Entry 1UVK (X-ray diffraction, 2.45 A resolution); this record covers chain A.

Chain A:
Protein: RNA-directed RNA polymerase
From: Pseudomonas phage phi6
Notes: EC 2.7.7.48
Reference sequence: P11124 (RDRP_BPPH6); residues 1-664 here correspond to UniProt positions 2-665 (UniProt number = residue number + 1)
Amino-acid sequence (664 residues; each row starts with the number of its first residue):
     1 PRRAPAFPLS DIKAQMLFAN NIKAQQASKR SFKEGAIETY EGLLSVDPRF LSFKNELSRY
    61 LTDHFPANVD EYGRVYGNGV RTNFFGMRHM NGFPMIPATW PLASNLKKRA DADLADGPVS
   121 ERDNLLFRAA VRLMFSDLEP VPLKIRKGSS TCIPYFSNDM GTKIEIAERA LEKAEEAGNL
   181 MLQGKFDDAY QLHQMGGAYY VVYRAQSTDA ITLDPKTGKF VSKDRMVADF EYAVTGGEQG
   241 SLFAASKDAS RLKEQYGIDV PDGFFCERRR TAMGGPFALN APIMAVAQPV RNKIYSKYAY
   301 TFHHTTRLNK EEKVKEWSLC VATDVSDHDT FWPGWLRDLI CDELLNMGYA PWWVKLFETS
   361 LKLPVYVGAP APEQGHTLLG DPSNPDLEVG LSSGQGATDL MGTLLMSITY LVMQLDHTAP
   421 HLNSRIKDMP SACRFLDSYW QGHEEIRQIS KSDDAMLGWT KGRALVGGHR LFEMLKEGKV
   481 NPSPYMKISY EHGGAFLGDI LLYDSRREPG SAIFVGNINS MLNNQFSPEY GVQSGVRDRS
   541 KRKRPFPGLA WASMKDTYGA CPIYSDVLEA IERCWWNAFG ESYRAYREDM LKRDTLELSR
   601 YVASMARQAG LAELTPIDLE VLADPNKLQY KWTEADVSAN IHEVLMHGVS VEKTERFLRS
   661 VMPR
Sequence notes: conflict M456 (Ile457 in P11124)
Swiss-Prot annotation at these positions:
  - binding site (Mg(2+)): D453, Y490, G494
Bound ions: Mn2+: D454, E491, A495
Ligand contacts:
  - guanosine-5'-monophosphate / GTP: R81, R204, A205, Q206, S207, T208, R268, R270, S520, N523, N524, E529, D624, N626, K627, Y630
  - pyrophosphate (POP): K223, R225, R268, R270, D327
Reported in the primary citation:
  - binding site for the ligand GTP: Y630

Summary:
Ligands of chain A: pyrophosphate and guanosine-5'-monophosphate / GTP. The Mn2+ site is built by D454, E491
and A495. UniProt lists 3 Mg2+-binding residues. From the paper: a binding site for the ligand GTP at Y630.
Chain A is RNA-directed RNA polymerase (Pseudomonas phage phi6); the structure, The structural basis for RNA
specificity and Ca2 inhibition of an RNA-dependent RNA polymerase phi6p2 dead-end ..., was determined by X-ray
diffraction together with 1UVL, 1UVN, 1UVI, 1UVJ and 1UVM from the same study.
